9GCM - chains B and C of the 4 polymer chains in the assembly; structure by electron microscopy, 3.10 A resolution.

== Chain B ==
Molecule: U11/U12 small nuclear ribonucleoprotein 25 kDa protein
Source organism: Homo sapiens
UniProt: Q9BV90 (SNR25_HUMAN); numbering as in UniProt (aligned over 1-132)
Chain sequence (132 residues; each row starts with the number of its first residue):
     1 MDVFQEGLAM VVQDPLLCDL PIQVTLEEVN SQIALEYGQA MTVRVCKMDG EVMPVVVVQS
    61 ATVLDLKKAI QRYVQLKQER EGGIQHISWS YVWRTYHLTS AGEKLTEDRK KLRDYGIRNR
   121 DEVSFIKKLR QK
Disordered / not traced: 129-132

== Chain C ==
Molecule: U11/U12 small nuclear ribonucleoprotein 35 kDa protein
Source organism: Homo sapiens
UniProt: Q16560 (U1SBP_HUMAN); numbering as in UniProt (aligned over 1-246)
Chain sequence (246 residues; row label = number of the first residue in the row):
     1 MNDWMPIAKE YDPLKAGSID GTDEDPHDRA VWRAMLARYV PNKGVIGDPL LTLFVARLNL
    61 QTKEDKLKEV FSRYGDIRRL RLVRDLVTGF SKGYAFIEYK EERAVIKAYR DADGLVIDQH
   121 EIFVDYELER TLKGWIPRRL GGGLGGKKES GQLRFGGRDR PFRKPINLPV VKNDLYREGK
   181 RERRERSRSR ERHWDSRTRD RDHDRGREKR WQEREPTRVW PDNDWERERD FRDDRIKGRE
   241 KKERGK
Disordered / not traced: 1-9, 165-246
Curated features (UniProtKB/Swiss-Prot):
  - cross-link: Lys172 (Glycyl lysine isopeptide (Lys-Gly) (interchain with G-Cter in SUMO2))

== Chain B / chain C interface ==
Residue-residue contacts (22; chain B residue first):
  Lys47(B) with Leu86(C), hydrogen bond (side chain-backbone); Val87(C), hydrogen bond (side chain-backbone); Thr88(C); Gly89(C)
  Met48(B) with Thr88(C), hydrogen bond (backbone-backbone); Gly89(C); Phe90(C), hydrophobic
  Asp49(B) with Arg84(C); Gly89(C)
  Ile84(B) with Leu86(C), hydrophobic
  Ile87(B) with Leu86(C), hydrophobic; Val87(C), hydrophobic
  Trp89(B) with Val87(C), hydrophobic
  Tyr91(B) with Asp85(C), hydrogen bond; Lys92(C)
  Val92(B) with Val87(C), hydrophobic
  Tyr96(B) with Asp85(C), hydrogen bond; Thr88(C); Phe90(C), hydrophobic; Lys92(C), hydrogen bond
  Phe125(B) with Thr88(C); Phe90(C)
Also at the interface, not in a pair above, chain B (12 interface residues in all): Ile126, Lys127
Also at the interface, not in a pair above, chain C (9 interface residues in all): Leu60

== Overview ==
Chain B and chain C form an interface of 12 and 9 residues respectively; the contacts include 6 hydrogen
bonds. Polar contacts include Lys47(B)-Leu86(C), Lys47(B)-Val87(C) and Tyr91(B)-Asp85(C).
Here chain B is U11/U12 small nuclear ribonucleoprotein 25 kDa protein and chain C is U11/U12 small nuclear
ribonucleoprotein 35 kDa protein, both from Homo sapiens. Entry 9GCM (Structure of the U11 snRNP core) was
determined by electron microscopy, deposited together with 9GBZ.
